PDB entry 6I44 | X-ray diffraction, 1.36 A resolution | chain A

Chain A:
Molecule: Plasma kallikrein
From: Homo sapiens
Notes: EC 3.4.21.34
UniProtKB: P03952 (KLKB1_HUMAN); residues 1-619 here correspond to UniProt positions 20-638 (UniProt number = residue number + 19)
Sequence (627 residues; row label = number of the first residue in the row; numbers below 1 keep their minus sign (Arg-7 is residue -7)):
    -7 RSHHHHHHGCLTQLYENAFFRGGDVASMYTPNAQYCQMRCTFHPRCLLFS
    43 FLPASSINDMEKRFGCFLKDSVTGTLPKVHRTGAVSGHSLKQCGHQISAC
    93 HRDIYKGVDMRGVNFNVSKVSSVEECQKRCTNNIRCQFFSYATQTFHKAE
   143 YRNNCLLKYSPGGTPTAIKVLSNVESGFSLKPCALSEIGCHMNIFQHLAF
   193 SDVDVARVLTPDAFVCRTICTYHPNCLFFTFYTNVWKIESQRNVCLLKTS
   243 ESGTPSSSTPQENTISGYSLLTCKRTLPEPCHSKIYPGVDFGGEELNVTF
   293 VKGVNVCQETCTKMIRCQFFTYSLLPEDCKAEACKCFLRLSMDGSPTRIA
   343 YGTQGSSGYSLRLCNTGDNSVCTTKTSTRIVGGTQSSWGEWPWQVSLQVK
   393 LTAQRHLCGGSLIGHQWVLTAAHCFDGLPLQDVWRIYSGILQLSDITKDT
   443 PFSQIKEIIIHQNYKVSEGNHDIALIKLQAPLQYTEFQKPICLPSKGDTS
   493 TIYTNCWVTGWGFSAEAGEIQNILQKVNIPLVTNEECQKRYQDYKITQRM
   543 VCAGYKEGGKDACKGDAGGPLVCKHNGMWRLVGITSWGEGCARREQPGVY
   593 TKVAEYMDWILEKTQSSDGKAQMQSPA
Not modelled in the structure: -7 to 0, 359-362, 366-371, 488-493, 611-619
Disulfides: Cys2-Cys85, Cys28-Cys58, Cys32-Cys38, Cys92-Cys175, Cys118-Cys147, Cys122-Cys128, Cys182-Cys265, Cys208-Cys237, Cys212-Cys218, Cys273-Cys356, Cys299-Cys328, Cys303-Cys309, Cys321-Cys326, Cys364-Cys484, Cys400-Cys416, Cys498-Cys565, Cys529-Cys544, Cys555-Cys583
Covalent attachments: N-acetylglucosamine (NAG) linked to Asn108
Differences from the reference sequence: expression tag (-7 to 0); conflict Ala323 (Glu342 in P03952), Ala325 (Lys344 in P03952), Gln377 (Asn396 in P03952), Gln434 (Asn453 in P03952), Gln475 (Asn494 in P03952), Ala507 (Lys526 in P03952), Ala509 (Lys528 in P03952), Ala559 (Ser578 in P03952)
Metal / ion sites: Na+ near Thr210 (its only coordinating residue here)
Small-molecule neighbours:
  - benzamidine (BEN): Asp553, Ala554, Cys555, Lys556, Ala559, Thr577, Ser578, Trp579, Gly580, Gly582, Cys583, Gly590
  - glycine (GLY): Thr4, Leu6, Gln26, Gln29, Leu82, Asn568, Met570
  - serine (SER): Phe206, Arg209, Thr210, Leu262, Pro270
UniProt features mapped onto this chain:
  - active site (Charge relay system): His415, Asp464
  - glycosylation (N-linked (GlcNAc...) asparagine): Asn108, Asn289
From the paper describing this entry:
  - contacts within the chain: Gln26-Gly569 (hydrogen bond), His87-Pro482, Ser90-Glu478 (hydrogen bond), Arg94-Trp380 (hydrogen bond), Asp95-Lys566 (salt bridge), Arg267-Glu478 (hydrogen bond), Ile372-Asp558, His87-Tyr476, Glu478-Lys481 (salt bridge), His87-Cys484
  - conformationally variable residues (loop rearrangement, order/disorder transition, side-chain flip): Cys182, Cys265, Lys266, Arg267, Cys321 to Cys326, Lys488 to Thr493

Overview:
Ligands of chain A: benzamidine, glycine and serine. Covalently linked N-acetylglucosamine: at Asn108. Curated
annotation (UniProt) lists active-site residues His415 and Asp464. The paper reports conformational
variability at Cys182, Cys265 and Lys266 among others; contacts within the chain involving Cys2, Cys85 and
Gln26 among others.
Chain A is Plasma kallikrein (Homo sapiens); the structure, Allosteric activation of human prekallikrein by
apple domain disc rotation, was determined by X-ray diffraction (same publication as 7QOT and 6I58).
